4P6I - chains A and B of the 6 polymer chains in the assembly; structure by X-ray diffraction, 2.30 A resolution.

# Chain A (and B)
Protein: CRISPR-associated endoribonuclease Cas2
From: Escherichia coli
Notes: EC 3.1.-.-; chain B of this document is another copy of the same molecule, construct and numbering; everything in this record applies to it too
UniProt: P45956 (CAS2_ECOLI); numbering as in UniProt (aligned over 1-94)
Chain sequence (103 residues; numbered 1 to 103; the number before each row is that of its first residue):
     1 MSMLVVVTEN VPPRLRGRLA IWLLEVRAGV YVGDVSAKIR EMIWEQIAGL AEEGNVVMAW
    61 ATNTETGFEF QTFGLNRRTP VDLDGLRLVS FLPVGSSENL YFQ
Not modelled in the structure: 102-103 (chain B: 98-103)
Differences from the reference sequence: expression tag (95-103)
UniProt features mapped onto this chain:
  - mutagenesis: Glu-9 (E9A/R: No effect on spacer acquisition, Cas1-Cas2 complex formation or CRISPR DNA-binding by complex), Asn-10 (N10A: No effect on spacer acquisition), Arg-14 to Arg-16 (No in vivspacer acquisition, significantly decreased protospacer binding), Arg-14 (R14A: Slight decrease in spacer acquisition), Arg-16 (R16A: Slight decrease in spacer acquisition; R16E: Dramatically decreased spacer acquisition in vivo), Arg-18 (R18A: Very little spacer acquisition), Arg-27 (R27A: Slight decrease in spacer acquisition), Lys-38 to Arg-40 (Very little in vivo spacer acquisition), Glu-65 (E65A: No effect on spacer acquisition; E65R: Slight decrease in spacer acquisition, Cas1-Cas2 complex formation or CRISPR DNA-binding by complex. Loss of spacer acquisition; when associated with R-84), Arg-77 to Arg-78 (No spacer acquisition, significantly decreased protospacer binding), Arg-77 (R77E: No change in spacer acquisition in vivo), Arg-78 (R78E: Dramatically decreased spacer acquisition in vivo), 2 further mutagenesis entries in UniProt
From the paper describing this entry:
  - catalytic residues: Glu-9 (citing earlier work)
  - mutagenesis - E9A: unchanged binding to CRISPR-associated endonuclease Cas1
  - mutagenesis - E9A, E65R: unchanged binding to CRISPR DNA

# How chain A and chain B interact
Pairs across the interface (44):
  Met-3(A) / Met-3(B)
  Met-3(A) / Trp-60(B)
  Met-3(A) / Ala-61(B)  hydrogen bond (side chain-backbone)
  Met-3(A) / Phe-68(B)  hydrophobic
  Val-5(A) / Val-5(B)  hydrophobic
  Val-7(A) / Val-7(B)  hydrophobic
  Val-7(A) / Arg-27(B)
  Val-7(A) / Val-30(B)  hydrophobic
  Glu-9(A) / Arg-27(B)
  Leu-24(A) / Phe-68(B)  hydrophobic
  Leu-24(A) / Arg-87(B)
  Leu-24(A) / Leu-88(B)  hydrophobic
  Leu-24(A) / Val-89(B)  hydrophobic
  Glu-25(A) / Arg-78(B)  hydrogen bond (backbone-side chain)
  Glu-25(A) / Val-89(B)
  Val-26(A) / Val-57(B)  hydrophobic
  Val-26(A) / Phe-70(B)  hydrophobic
  Val-26(A) / Arg-78(B)
  Arg-27(A) / Val-7(B)
  Arg-27(A) / Asn-55(B)
  Val-30(A) / Val-7(B)  hydrophobic
  Val-32(A) / Phe-68(B)  hydrophobic
  Gly-33(A) / Phe-68(B)
  Asp-34(A) / Thr-66(B)
  Asp-34(A) / Gly-67(B)
  Asn-55(A) / Arg-27(B)
  Val-57(A) / Val-26(B)  hydrophobic
  Ala-59(A) / Met-3(B)  hydrophobic
  Trp-60(A) / Met-3(B)
  Ala-61(A) / Met-3(B)  hydrogen bond (backbone-side chain)
  Thr-66(A) / Asp-34(B)
  Gly-67(A) / Asp-34(B)
  Phe-68(A) / Met-3(B)  hydrophobic
  Phe-68(A) / Leu-24(B)  hydrophobic
  Phe-68(A) / Val-32(B)  hydrophobic
  Phe-68(A) / Gly-33(B)
  Phe-70(A) / Leu-24(B)  hydrophobic
  Phe-70(A) / Val-26(B)  hydrophobic
  Arg-78(A) / Glu-25(B)  hydrogen bond (side chain-backbone)
  Arg-78(A) / Val-26(B)
  Arg-87(A) / Leu-24(B)
  Leu-88(A) / Leu-24(B)
  Val-89(A) / Leu-24(B)  hydrophobic
  Val-89(A) / Glu-25(B)
Other interface residues (no listed pair), chain A (28 interface residues in all): Thr-8, Ala-28, Thr-72
Other interface residues (no listed pair), chain B (27 interface residues in all): Thr-8, Glu-9, Ala-59, Thr-72

# In short
Chain A and chain B form an interface of 28 and 27 residues respectively, with 4 hydrogen bonds. Polar pairs
include Met-3(A)/Ala-61(B) and Glu-25(A)/Arg-78(B). Curated annotation (UniProt) lists 14 mutagenesis sites on
chain A. The paper reports the catalytic residue Glu-9(A); E9A and E65R of chain A leave binding to CRISPR DNA
unchanged.
Chain A and chain B are both CRISPR-associated endoribonuclease Cas2 (Escherichia coli); the structure,
Crystal structure of the Cas1-Cas2 complex from Escherichia coli, was determined by X-ray diffraction.
